PDB entry 7W72 | electron microscopy, 3.10 A resolution | chains S and K of the 5 polymer chains in the assembly

[Chain S]
Protein: GPI transamidase component PIG-S
Organism: Homo sapiens
Reference sequence: Q96S52 (PIGS_HUMAN); numbering as in UniProt (aligned over 7-539)
Sequence (533 residues; numbered 7 to 539; the number before each row is that of its first residue):
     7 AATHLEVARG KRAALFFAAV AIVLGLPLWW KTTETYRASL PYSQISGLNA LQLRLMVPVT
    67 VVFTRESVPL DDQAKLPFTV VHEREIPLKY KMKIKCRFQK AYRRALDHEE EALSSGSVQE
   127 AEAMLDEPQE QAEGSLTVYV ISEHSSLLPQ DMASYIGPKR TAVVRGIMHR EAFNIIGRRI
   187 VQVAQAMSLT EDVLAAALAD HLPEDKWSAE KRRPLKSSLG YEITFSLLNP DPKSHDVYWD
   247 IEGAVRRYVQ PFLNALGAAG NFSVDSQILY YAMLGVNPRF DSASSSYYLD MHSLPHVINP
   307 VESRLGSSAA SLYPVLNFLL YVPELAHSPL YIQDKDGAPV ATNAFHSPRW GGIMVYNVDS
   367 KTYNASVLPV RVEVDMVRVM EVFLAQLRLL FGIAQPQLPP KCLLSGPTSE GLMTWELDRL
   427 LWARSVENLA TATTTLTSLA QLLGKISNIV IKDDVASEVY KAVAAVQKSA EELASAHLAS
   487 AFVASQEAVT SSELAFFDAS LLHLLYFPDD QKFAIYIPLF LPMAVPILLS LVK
Differences from the reference sequence: conflict Ala-80 (Glu in Q96S52), Ala-159 (Met in Q96S52), Ala-482 (Gly in Q96S52), Ala-505 (Pro in Q96S52)
Covalently attached groups: N-acetylglucosamine (NAG) linked to Asn-267
Curated features (UniProtKB/Swiss-Prot):
  - binding site (a cardiolipin): Arg-15, Arg-18
  - glycosylation (N-linked (GlcNAc...) asparagine): Asn-267, Asn-370
  - natural variant: Leu-34 (L34P: In GPIBD18 loss of function), Glu-308 (E308G: In GPIBD18), Thr-439 to Lys-451 (sequence variant, change not given here; In GPIBD18; uncertain significance)
  - mutagenesis: Arg-43 (R43A: No effect on function in GPI-anchor attachment to protein), Pro-47 (P47A: No effect on function in GPI-anchor attachment to protein), Asn-267 (N267Q: No effect on function in GPI-anchor attachment to protein), Ser-272 (S272A: No effect on function in GPI-anchor attachment to protein), Tyr-276 (Y276A: No effect on function in GPI-anchor attachment to protein), Pro-301 (P301A: No effect on function in GPI-anchor attachment to protein), Pro-335 (P335A: No effect on function in GPI-anchor attachment to protein), Asn-370 (N370Q: No effect on function in GPI-anchor attachment to protein), Ser-444 (S444A: No effect on function in GPI-anchor attachment to protein), Asp-459 to Asp-460 (No effect on function in GPI-anchor attachment to protein), Asp-515 to Asp-516 (No effect on function in GPI-anchor attachment to protein)

[Chain K]
Protein: GPI-anchor transamidase
Organism: Homo sapiens
Notes: EC 3.-.-.-
Reference sequence: Q92643 (GPI8_HUMAN); residue numbers follow UniProt; this construct covers 1-395
Sequence (395 residues; numbered 1 to 395; the number before each row is that of its first residue):
     1 MAVTDSLSRA ATVLATVLLL SFGSVAASHI EDQAEQFFRS GHTNNWAVLV CTSRFWFNYR
    61 HVANTLSVYR SVKRLGIPDS HIVLMLADDM ACNPRNPKPA TVFSHKNMEL NVYGDDVEVD
   121 YRSYEVTVEN FLRVLTGRIP PSTPRSKRLL SDDRSNILIY MTGHGGNGFL KFQDSEEITN
   181 IELADAFEQM WQKRRYNELL FIIDTCQGAS MYERFYSPNI MALASSQVGE DSLSHQPDPA
   241 IGVHLMDRYT FYVLEFLEEI NPASQTNMND LFQVCPKSLC VSTPGHRTDL FQRDPKNVLI
   301 TDFFGSVRKV EITTETIKLQ QDSEIMESSY KEDQMDEKLM EPLKYAEQLP VAQIIHQKPK
   361 LKDWHPPGGF ILGLWALIIM VFFKTYGIKH MKFIF
Not modelled in the structure: 1-38, 322-339, 387-395
Disulfide bonds: Cys-275/Cys-280
Ion coordination: Ca2+: Asp-79, Ile-82, Asp-120
Curated features (UniProtKB/Swiss-Prot):
  - region: Asp-231 to Gln-236 (Autoinhibitory loop)
  - active site: His-164 (Proton donor), Cys-206 (Nucleophile)
  - binding site (Ca(2+)): Asp-79, Ile-82, Glu-118, Asp-120
  - binding site (a protein): Cys-206, Ser-232, Ser-234
  - natural variant: Gln-33 to Phe-395 (deletion: In NEDHCAS), Ser-53 (S53F: In NEDHCAS), Leu-86 (L86P: In NEDHCAS; uncertain significance), Ala-87 (A87V: In NEDHCAS), Asp-88 (D88N: In NEDHCAS), Tyr-160 (Y160S: In NEDHCAS), Ala-184 (A184V: In NEDHCAS; uncertain significance), Met-246 (M246K: In NEDHCAS; uncertain significance), Cys-275 (C275R: In NEDHCAS)
  - mutagenesis: Arg-54 (R54A: No effect on function in GPI-anchor attachment to protein), Asn-58 (N58A: Decreased function in GPI-anchor attachment to protein. Substantially decreases GPI-anchor transamidase activity), Arg-60 (R60A: Decreased function in GPI-anchor attachment to protein. Reduces by 25% the GPI-anchor transamidase activity; R60E: Reduces by 90% the GPI-anchor transamidase activity ...), His-61 (H61A: Decreased function in GPI-anchor attachment to protein), Arg-74 (R74A: No effect on function in GPI-anchor attachment to protein), Asp-79 (D79A: No effect on function in GPI-anchor attachment to protein), Cys-92 (C92A: Decreased function in GPI-anchor attachment to protein. Decreases GPI-anchor transamidase activity by approximately 40%; C92S: Decreased function in GPI-anchor attachment to protein), Glu-118 (E118A: No effect on function in GPI-anchor attachment to protein), Asp-120 (D120N: Does not affect GPI-anchor transamidase activity), Glu-125 (E125A: No effect on function in GPI-anchor attachment to protein), Glu-129 (E129A: No effect on function in GPI-anchor attachment to protein), Tyr-160 (Y160A: No effect on function in GPI-anchor attachment to protein), 14 further mutagenesis entries in UniProt

[Chain S / chain K interface]
Residue-residue contacts - 92 pairs, chain S then chain K:
  Tyr-96(S) / Arg-194(K)
  Asp-206(S) / Arg-194(K)  salt bridge
  Arg-218(S) / Asp-153(K)  salt bridge
  Arg-218(S) / Arg-154(K)
  Arg-219(S) / Lys-309(K)
  Lys-222(S) / Asp-153(K)  salt bridge
  Arg-253(S) / Gln-321(K)
  Tyr-254(S) / Leu-319(K)  hydrophobic
  Leu-300(S) / Val-310(K)
  Leu-300(S) / Ile-312(K)  hydrophobic
  Pro-301(S) / Ser-306(K)
  Pro-301(S) / Val-307(K)  hydrophobic
  Pro-301(S) / Arg-308(K)  hydrogen bond (backbone-backbone)
  Pro-301(S) / Val-310(K)
  His-302(S) / Pro-262(K)
  His-302(S) / Ala-263(K)
  His-302(S) / Val-307(K)
  Ile-304(S) / Arg-308(K)
  Asn-305(S) / Gly-76(K)  hydrogen bond (side chain-backbone)
  Asn-305(S) / Ser-306(K)  hydrogen bond (side chain-backbone)
  Glu-308(S) / Gly-76(K)
  Glu-308(S) / Pro-78(K)
  Glu-308(S) / Arg-308(K)  salt bridge
  Ala-315(S) / Arg-145(K)
  Ser-317(S) / Arg-145(K)  hydrogen bond (backbone-side chain)
  Leu-318(S) / Arg-145(K)  hydrogen bond (backbone-side chain)
  Leu-318(S) / Arg-148(K)
  Tyr-319(S) / Arg-145(K)  hydrogen bond (backbone-side chain)
  Val-321(S) / Arg-145(K)
  Ile-338(S) / Ile-312(K)  hydrophobic
  Val-346(S) / Ile-312(K)  hydrophobic
  Thr-348(S) / Thr-313(K)  hydrogen bond (side chain-backbone)
  Thr-348(S) / Thr-316(K)
  Ala-350(S) / Ile-312(K)
  Ala-350(S) / Thr-313(K)
  Phe-351(S) / Val-310(K)  hydrophobic
  Phe-351(S) / Glu-311(K)
  Phe-351(S) / Ile-312(K)  hydrophobic
  Phe-351(S) / Thr-313(K)
  His-352(S) / Val-310(K)
  His-352(S) / Glu-311(K)  salt bridge
  His-352(S) / Thr-313(K)
  Ser-353(S) / Arg-308(K)
  Ser-353(S) / Lys-309(K)  hydrogen bond (side chain-backbone)
  Pro-354(S) / Lys-309(K)
  Arg-355(S) / Asp-152(K)  salt bridge
  Arg-355(S) / Asp-153(K)  salt bridge
  Arg-355(S) / Arg-154(K)
  Trp-356(S) / Arg-308(K)
  Val-383(S) / Gln-321(K)
  Met-386(S) / Leu-319(K)  hydrophobic
  Glu-387(S) / Thr-316(K)
  Glu-387(S) / Ile-317(K)
  Glu-387(S) / Lys-318(K)
  Glu-387(S) / Leu-319(K)
  Leu-390(S) / Ile-317(K)
  Leu-390(S) / Leu-319(K)  hydrophobic
  Ala-391(S) / Glu-315(K)
  Ala-391(S) / Thr-316(K)
  Ala-391(S) / Ile-317(K)
  Gln-392(S) / Thr-313(K)
  Leu-395(S) / Glu-315(K)
  Gln-401(S) / Glu-315(K)
  Pro-413(S) / Ile-317(K)
  Thr-440(S) / Gln-192(K)
  Thr-441(S) / Lys-193(K)
  Ser-444(S) / Gln-192(K)
  Gln-447(S) / Gln-192(K)  hydrogen bond
  Leu-448(S) / Arg-138(K)
  Leu-448(S) / Gln-189(K)
  Lys-451(S) / Tyr-216(K)
  Glu-499(S) / Lys-193(K)  salt bridge
  Phe-502(S) / Arg-138(K)  hydrogen bond (backbone-side chain)
  Phe-502(S) / Gln-189(K)
  Phe-502(S) / Lys-193(K)
  Phe-503(S) / Thr-136(K)
  Phe-503(S) / Gly-137(K)
  Phe-503(S) / Lys-193(K)
  Asp-504(S) / Arg-138(K)
  Ala-505(S) / Arg-133(K)  hydrogen bond (backbone-side chain)
  Ala-505(S) / Arg-138(K)
  Leu-507(S) / Arg-138(K)
  Leu-508(S) / Glu-129(K)
  Leu-508(S) / Leu-132(K)  hydrophobic
  Leu-508(S) / Arg-133(K)
  His-509(S) / Glu-182(K)  salt bridge
  Leu-510(S) / Val-128(K)  hydrophobic
  Leu-510(S) / Glu-129(K)
  Leu-510(S) / Leu-132(K)  hydrophobic
  Leu-510(S) / Glu-182(K)
  Leu-511(S) / Glu-129(K)
  Leu-511(S) / Arg-133(K)
Also at the interface, not in a pair above, chain S (62 interface residues in all): Glu-210, Ala-215, Met-297, Ser-309, Gly-312, Asp-340, Arg-394, Ser-415, Gly-417
Also at the interface, not in a pair above, chain K (46 interface residues in all): Gly-41, Thr-43, Asp-79, Ser-80, Thr-143, Pro-144, Leu-150, Arg-195, Gln-292, Gln-320

[In short]
Chain S and chain K form an interface of 62 and 46 residues respectively; the contacts include 11 hydrogen
bonds and 9 salt bridges. Polar contacts include Asp-206(S)/Arg-194(K), Arg-218(S)/Asp-153(K) and
Lys-222(S)/Asp-153(K). N-acetylglucosamine is covalently linked to Asn-267(S).
Chain S is GPI transamidase component PIG-S and chain K is GPI-anchor transamidase, both from Homo sapiens;
the structure, Structure of a human glycosylphosphatidylinositol (GPI) transamidase, was determined by
electron microscopy.
